PDB entry 8ATF | electron microscopy, 3.45 A resolution | chains L and S of the 12 polymer chains in the assembly

== Chain L ==
Molecule: 226-nt DNA strand
Sequence (226 nucleotides; numbered -153 to 72; the number before each row is that of its first residue; numbers below 1 keep their minus sign (DT-153 is residue -153)):
  -153 TCGGTACCCG GGGATCCTCT AGAGTGGGAG CTCGGAACAC TATCCGACTG GCACCGGCAA
   -93 GGTCGCTGTT CAATACATGC ACAGGATGTA TATATCTGAC ACGTGCCTGG AGACTAGGGA
   -33 GTAATCCCCT TGGCGGTTAA AACGCGGGGG ACAGCGCGTA CGTGCGTTTA AGCGGTGCTA
    27 GAGCTGTCTA CGACCAATTG AGCGGCCTCG GCACCGGGAT TCTCCA
Unresolved in the structure: -153 to -71

== Chain S ==
Protein: Histone H2A
Source organism: Homo sapiens
UniProtKB: A0A8C0K5D3 (A0A8C0K5D3_CANLU); residues 1-129 here correspond to UniProt positions 2-130 (UniProt number = residue number + 1)
Amino-acid sequence (129 residues; row label = number of the first residue in the row):
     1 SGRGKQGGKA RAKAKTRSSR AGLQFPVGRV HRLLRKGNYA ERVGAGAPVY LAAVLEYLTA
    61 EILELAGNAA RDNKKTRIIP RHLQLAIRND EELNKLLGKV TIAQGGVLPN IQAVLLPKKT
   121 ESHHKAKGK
Unresolved in the structure: 1-11, 119-129

== Interface between chain L and chain S ==
Residue-residue contacts - 13 pairs, chain L then chain S:
  DA-55(L) - Arg77(S)  phosphate contact
  DC-54(L) - Arg77(S)  salt bridge to the phosphate
  DG-44(L) - Arg32(S)  salt bridge to the phosphate
  DA-43(L) - Ala14(S)  phosphate contact
  DA-43(L) - Lys15(S)  phosphate contact
  DA-43(L) - Thr16(S)  phosphate contact
  DA-43(L) - Arg17(S)  salt bridge to the phosphate
  DG-42(L) - Ala14(S)  phosphate contact
  DG-42(L) - Lys15(S)  hydrogen bond to the phosphate
  DG-42(L) - Arg20(S)  salt bridge to the phosphate
  DA-41(L) - Ala12(S)  phosphate contact
  DG-35(L) - Arg42(S)  hydrogen bond to the phosphate
  DA-34(L) - Arg42(S)  salt bridge to the phosphate
Also at the interface, not in a pair above, chain L (9 interface residues in all): DG-45
Also at the interface, not in a pair above, chain S (13 interface residues in all): Lys13, Gly28, Arg29, Glu41

== Overview ==
Chain L and chain S form an interface of 9 and 13 residues respectively, with 2 hydrogen bonds and 5 salt
bridges. Among the polar pairs are DG-42(L)-Lys15(S), DG-35(L)-Arg42(S) and DC-54(L)-Arg77(S).
Here chain L is a 226-nt DNA strand and chain S is Histone H2A (Homo sapiens). Entry 8ATF (Nucleosome-bound
Ino80 ATPase) was determined by electron microscopy together with 8AV6 from the same study.
